6VOH - chains C and E of the 26 polymer chains in the assembly; structure by electron microscopy, 4.16 A resolution (low resolution: residue-level contacts below are approximate; hydrogen-bond / salt-bridge calls are withheld).

== Chain C ==
Protein: ATP synthase subunit alpha, chloroplastic
Source organism: Spinacia oleracea
Notes: EC 7.1.2.2
UniProtKB: P06450 (ATPA_SPIOL); residues 1-507 here = UniProt positions 1-507
Chain sequence (507 residues; numbered 1 to 507; the number before each row is that of its first residue):
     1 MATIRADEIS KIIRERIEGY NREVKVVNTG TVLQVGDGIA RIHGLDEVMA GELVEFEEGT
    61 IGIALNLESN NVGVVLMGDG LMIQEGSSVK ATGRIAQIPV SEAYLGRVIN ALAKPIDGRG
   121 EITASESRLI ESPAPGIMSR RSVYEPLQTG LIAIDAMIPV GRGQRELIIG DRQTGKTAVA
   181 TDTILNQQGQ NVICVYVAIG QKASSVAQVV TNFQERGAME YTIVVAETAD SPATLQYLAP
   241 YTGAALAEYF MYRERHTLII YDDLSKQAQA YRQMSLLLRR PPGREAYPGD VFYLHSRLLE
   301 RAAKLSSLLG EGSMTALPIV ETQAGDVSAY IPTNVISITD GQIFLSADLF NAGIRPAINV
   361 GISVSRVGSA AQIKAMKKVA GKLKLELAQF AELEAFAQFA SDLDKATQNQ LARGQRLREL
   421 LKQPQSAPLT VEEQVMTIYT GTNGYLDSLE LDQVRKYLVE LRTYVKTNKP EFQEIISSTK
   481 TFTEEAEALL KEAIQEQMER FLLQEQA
Unresolved in the structure: 1-4, 505-507
Residues lining bound ligands: ATP (adenosine-5'-triphosphate): Asp171, Arg172, Gln173, Thr174, Gly175, Lys176, Thr177, Ala178, Gln201, Asp262, Asp263, Glu321, Phe350, Arg355, Gln423, Pro424, Gln425
Curated features (UniProtKB/Swiss-Prot):
  - binding site (ATP): Gly170 to Thr177
  - site: Ser363 (Required for activity)

== Chain E ==
Protein: ATP synthase subunit beta, chloroplastic
Source organism: Spinacia oleracea
Notes: EC 7.1.2.2
UniProtKB: P00825 (ATPB_SPIOL); numbering as in UniProt (aligned over 1-498)
Chain sequence (498 residues; each row starts with the number of its first residue):
     1 MRINPTTSDP GVSTLEKKNL GRIAQIIGPV LDVAFPPGKM PNIYNALIVK GRDTAGQPMN
    61 VTCEVQQLLG NNRVRAVAMS ATDGLTRGME VIDTGAPLSV PVGGATLGRI FNVLGEPVDN
   121 LGPVDTRTTS PIHRSAPAFT QLDTKLSIFE TGIKVVDLLA PYRRGGKIGL FGGAGVGKTV
   181 LIMELINNIA KAHGGVSVFG GVGERTREGN DLYMEMKESG VINEQNIAES KVALVYGQMN
   241 EPPGARMRVG LTALTMAEYF RDVNEQDVLL FIDNIFRFVQ AGSEVSALLG RMPSAVGYQP
   301 TLSTEMGSLQ ERITSTKEGS ITSIQAVYVP ADDLTDPAPA TTFAHLDATT VLSRGLAAKG
   361 IYPAVDPLDS TSTMLQPRIV GEEHYEIAQR VKETLQRYKE LQDIIAILGL DELSEEDRLT
   421 VARARKIERF LSQPFFVAEV FTGSPGKYVG LAETIRGFQL ILSGELDSLP EQAFYLVGNI
   481 DEATAKAMNL EMESKLKK
Unresolved in the structure: 1-15, 497-498
Residues lining bound ligands: ATP (adenosine-5'-triphosphate): Thr373, Gln376, Arg378, Ile379
Curated features (UniProtKB/Swiss-Prot):
  - binding site (ATP): Gly172 to Thr179

== Chain C / chain E interface ==
Residue-residue contacts (81):
  Leu45(C) with Arg87(E)
  Asp46(C) with Arg87(E)
  Glu47(C) with Arg87(E)
  Met49(C) with Thr54(E); Gly84(E); Thr86(E)
  Ala50(C) with Thr82(E); Asp83(E); Gly84(E); Leu85(E)
  Leu65(C) with Ile26(E)
  Asn66(C) with Ile27(E)
  Leu67(C) with Ala24(E); Gln25(E); Ile26(E); Arg87(E)
  Glu68(C) with Arg87(E)
  Val72(C) with Arg87(E)
  Ile95(C) with Thr54(E)
  Leu129(C) with Thr54(E)
  Glu131(C) with Asp83(E)
  Ala134(C) with Asn240(E)
  Ile137(C) with Ile110(E); Val118(E); Gly209(E); Asn210(E); Tyr236(E)
  Met138(C) with Val118(E); Asp119(E); Asn120(E)
  Arg140(C) with Thr206(E); Arg207(E); Asn210(E)
  Arg141(C) with Asn210(E); Met214(E)
  Ser142(C) with Asn210(E)
  Arg165(C) with Arg205(E); Arg207(E)
  Arg280(C) with Gly28(E)
  Pro281(C) with Ala287(E); Gly290(E)
  Arg284(C) with Gln280(E); Val296(E); Tyr298(E)
  Gly289(C) with Glu284(E); Leu288(E)
  Asp290(C) with Pro29(E); Leu288(E)
  Phe292(C) with Met239(E); Arg246(E); Arg277(E); Glu284(E)
  Tyr293(C) with Pro29(E); Ala81(E); Asn240(E); Glu241(E); Pro242(E); Arg246(E)
  Ser296(C) with Met239(E); Asn240(E)
  Arg297(C) with Asp83(E)
  Glu300(C) with Arg205(E); Thr206(E); Arg207(E); Asn240(E)
  Ser328(C) with Ala331(E)
  Tyr330(C) with Gln280(E); Glu284(E)
  Thr333(C) with Tyr328(E)
  Ile336(C) with Arg205(E)
  Ser337(C) with Arg205(E); Met239(E); Arg277(E); Tyr328(E)
  Ile338(C) with Met239(E)
  Thr339(C) with Arg205(E)
  Asp340(C) with Arg205(E); Arg207(E)
  Arg366(C) with Ala174(E); Arg205(E); Arg207(E)
Also at the interface, not in a pair above, chain C (47 interface residues in all): Val48, Ser69, Val143, Pro282, Gly283, Asn334, Gly341, Val367
Also at the interface, not in a pair above, chain E (48 interface residues in all): Arg52, Gly88, Gly175, Asp211, Tyr213, Pro243, Pro293

== Summary ==
47 residues of chain C face 48 of chain E across their interface. Ligands of chain C: ATP. Ligands of chain E:
ATP. From UniProt: 8 ATP-binding residues on chain C; 8 ATP-binding residues on chain E.
Here chain C is ATP synthase subunit alpha, chloroplastic and chain E is ATP synthase subunit beta,
chloroplastic, both from Spinacia oleracea. Entry 6VOH (Chloroplast ATP synthase (O1, CF1FO)) was determined
by electron microscopy (same publication as 6VM1, 6VM4, 6VMB, 6VMD, 6VMG, 6VOF and 8 further entries).
